PDB entry 3ZE0 | X-ray diffraction, 2.95 A resolution | chains H and L of the 5 polymer chains in the assembly

Chain H:
Name: 10E5 fab heavy chain
From: Mus musculus
Notes: antibody fragment or engineered binder
Amino-acid sequence (221 residues; numbered 1 to 221; the number before each row is that of its first residue):
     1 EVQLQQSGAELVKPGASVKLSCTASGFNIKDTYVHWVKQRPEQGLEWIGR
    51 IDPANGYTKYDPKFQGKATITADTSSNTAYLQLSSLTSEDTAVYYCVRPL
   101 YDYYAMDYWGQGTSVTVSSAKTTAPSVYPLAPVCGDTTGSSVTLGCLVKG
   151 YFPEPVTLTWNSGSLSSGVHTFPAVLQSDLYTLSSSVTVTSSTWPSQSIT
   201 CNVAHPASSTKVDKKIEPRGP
Unresolved in the structure: 135-137, 220-221
Disulfide bonds: Cys22-Cys96, Cys146-Cys201

Chain L:
Name: 10E5 fab light chain
From: Mus musculus
Notes: antibody fragment or engineered binder
Amino-acid sequence (214 residues; numbered 1 to 214; the number before each row is that of its first residue):
     1 DILMTQSPSSMSVSLGDTVSITCHASQGISSNIGWLQQKPGKSFMGLIYY
    51 GTNLVDGVPSRFSGSGSGADYSLTISSLDSEDFADYYCVQYAQLPYTFGG
   101 GTKLEIKRADAAPTVSIFPPSSEQLTSGGASVVCFLNNFYPKDINVKWKI
   151 DGSERQNGVLNSWTDQDSKDSTYSMSSTLTLTKDEYERHNSYTCEATHKT
   201 STSPIVKSFNRNEC
Disulfide bonds: Cys23-Cys88, Cys134-Cys194

Interface between chain H and chain L:
Pairs across the interface (72):
  His35(H) with Tyr96(L)
  Val37(H) with Phe98(L), hydrophobic
  Gln39(H) with Gln38(L), hydrogen bond; Phe44(L)
  Leu45(H) with Phe44(L), hydrophobic; Tyr87(L), hydrophobic; Phe98(L), hydrophobic
  Trp47(H) with Pro95(L), hydrophobic; Tyr96(L); Phe98(L)
  Arg50(H) with Leu94(L)
  Asp61(H) with Pro95(L)
  Tyr95(H) with Gln38(L), hydrogen bond; Ser43(L); Phe44(L)
  Leu100(H) with Val55(L), hydrophobic; Asp56(L)
  Tyr101(H) with Tyr49(L); Asp56(L), hydrogen bond
  Asp102(H) with Tyr91(L)
  Tyr104(H) with Tyr91(L); Tyr96(L), hydrogen bond (backbone-side chain)
  Ala105(H) with Tyr91(L), hydrophobic
  Met106(H) with Leu36(L); Tyr96(L), hydrophobic; Phe98(L), hydrophobic
  Asp107(H) with Gly46(L), hydrogen bond (backbone-backbone); Tyr49(L); Val55(L)
  Trp109(H) with Leu36(L), hydrophobic; Phe44(L), hydrophobic
  Gly110(H) with Ser43(L), hydrogen bond (backbone-side chain)
  Gln111(H) with Ser43(L)
  Tyr128(H) with Ser121(L); Gln124(L)
  Pro129(H) with Ser121(L); Glu123(L)
  Leu130(H) with Phe118(L); Val133(L), hydrophobic
  Ala131(H) with Phe118(L)
  Val133(H) with Pro119(L); Phe209(L), hydrophobic
  Cys134(H) with Cys214(L), disulfide
  Thr143(H) with Phe118(L)
  Leu144(H) with Phe118(L), hydrophobic
  Gly145(H) with Phe135(L)
  Leu147(H) with Ser131(L)
  Lys149(H) with Ser131(L); Thr180(L), hydrogen bond
  His170(H) with Asn138(L), hydrogen bond; Ser174(L), hydrogen bond
  Phe172(H) with Phe135(L), hydrophobic; Asn137(L); Ser162(L); Thr164(L); Ser174(L); Met175(L); Ser176(L)
  Pro173(H) with Ser162(L), hydrogen bond (backbone-side chain); Trp163(L)
  Val175(H) with Leu160(L), hydrophobic; Asn161(L); Ser162(L)
  Gln177(H) with Leu160(L)
  Ser184(H) with Phe135(L); Ser176(L), hydrogen bond
  Ser185(H) with Phe135(L)
  Ser186(H) with Phe135(L); Asn137(L)
  Lys214(H) with Glu123(L), salt bridge
  Arg219(H) with Pro119(L), hydrogen bond (side chain-backbone); Pro120(L)
Other interface residues (no listed pair), chain H (43 interface residues in all): Glu46, Lys59, Lys63, Pro132
Other interface residues (no listed pair), chain L (43 interface residues in all): Asp1, Met45, Tyr50, Ser116, Ile117, Ser127, Asp167
Inter-chain disulfides: Cys134(H)-Cys214(L)

Summary:
Chain H and chain L each contribute 43 residues to their interface, with 1 disulfide bond, 12 hydrogen bonds
and 1 salt bridge. Among the polar pairs are Lys214(H)-Glu123(L), Gln39(H)-Gln38(L) and Tyr95(H)-Gln38(L).
Chain H is 10E5 fab heavy chain and chain L is 10E5 fab light chain, both from Mus musculus; the structure,
Integrin alphaIIB beta3 headpiece and RGD peptide complex, was determined by X-ray diffraction together with
3ZDX, 3ZDY, 3ZDZ, 3ZE1 and 3ZE2 from the same study.
